Entry 8QVP (electron microscopy, 3.75 A resolution); this record covers chains H and J of the 10 polymer chains in the assembly.

== Chain H (and J) ==
Name: Islet amyloid polypeptide
Notes: chain J of this document is another copy of the same molecule, construct and numbering; everything in this record applies to it too
UniProt: P10997 (IAPP_HUMAN); residues 1-37 here correspond to UniProt positions 34-70 (UniProt number = residue number + 33)
Chain sequence (38 residues; row label = number of the first residue in the row):
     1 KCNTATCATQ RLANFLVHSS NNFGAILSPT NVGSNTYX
Disordered / not traced: 1-7
Differences from the reference sequence: engineered mutation Pro29 (Ser62 in P10997); expression tag (38)
Modified / non-standard residues: NH2 (amino group) at position 38

== Interface between chain H and chain J ==
Contacting residue pairs - 68 pairs, chain H then chain J:
  Ala8(H) - Ala8(J)
  Thr9(H) - Ala8(J)  hydrogen bond (backbone-backbone)
  Thr9(H) - Thr9(J)
  Thr9(H) - Gln10(J)  hydrogen bond (backbone-backbone)
  Gln10(H) - Gln10(J)  hydrogen bond
  Arg11(H) - Gln10(J)  hydrogen bond (backbone-backbone)
  Arg11(H) - Arg11(J)
  Arg11(H) - Leu12(J)  hydrogen bond (backbone-backbone)
  Leu12(H) - Leu12(J)
  Leu12(H) - Phe15(J)  hydrophobic
  Ala13(H) - Leu12(J)  hydrogen bond (backbone-backbone)
  Ala13(H) - Ala13(J)
  Ala13(H) - Asn14(J)
  Ala13(H) - Phe15(J)
  Asn14(H) - Asn14(J)  hydrogen bond (backbone-side chain)
  Asn14(H) - Phe15(J)  hydrogen bond (backbone-backbone)
  Phe15(H) - Asn14(J)
  Phe15(H) - Phe15(J)
  Leu16(H) - Phe15(J)  hydrogen bond (backbone-backbone)
  Leu16(H) - Leu16(J)
  Leu16(H) - Val17(J)  hydrogen bond (backbone-backbone)
  Val17(H) - Val17(J)
  His18(H) - Val17(J)  hydrogen bond (backbone-backbone)
  His18(H) - His18(J)
  His18(H) - Ser19(J)
  Ser19(H) - His18(J)
  Ser19(H) - Ser19(J)
  Ser20(H) - His18(J)
  Ser20(H) - Ser19(J)  hydrogen bond (side chain-backbone)
  Ser20(H) - Ser20(J)
  Ser20(H) - Asn21(J)
  Asn21(H) - Ser20(J)
  Asn21(H) - Asn21(J)  hydrogen bond (side chain-backbone)
  Asn22(H) - Asn21(J)  hydrogen bond (backbone-backbone)
  Asn22(H) - Asn22(J)
  Asn22(H) - Phe23(J)
  Phe23(H) - Phe23(J)
  Gly24(H) - Phe23(J)  hydrogen bond (backbone-backbone)
  Gly24(H) - Gly24(J)
  Gly24(H) - Ala25(J)
  Ala25(H) - Ala25(J)  hydrogen bond (backbone-backbone)
  Ala25(H) - Ile26(J)  hydrogen bond (backbone-backbone)
  Ile26(H) - Ile26(J)
  Leu27(H) - Phe23(J)
  Leu27(H) - Ile26(J)  hydrogen bond (backbone-backbone)
  Leu27(H) - Leu27(J)  hydrophobic
  Leu27(H) - Ser28(J)  hydrogen bond (backbone-backbone)
  Leu27(H) - Pro29(J)
  Ser28(H) - Ser28(J)
  Pro29(H) - Pro29(J)
  Pro29(H) - Thr30(J)  hydrogen bond (backbone-backbone)
  Thr30(H) - Thr30(J)
  Asn31(H) - His18(J)
  Asn31(H) - Thr30(J)  hydrogen bond (backbone-backbone)
  Asn31(H) - Asn31(J)  hydrogen bond
  Asn31(H) - Val32(J)  hydrogen bond (backbone-backbone)
  Val32(H) - Val32(J)
  Gly33(H) - Val32(J)  hydrogen bond (backbone-backbone)
  Gly33(H) - Gly33(J)
  Gly33(H) - Ser34(J)  hydrogen bond (backbone-backbone)
  Asn35(H) - Asn14(J)
  Asn35(H) - Leu16(J)
  Asn35(H) - Asn35(J)
  Asn35(H) - Thr36(J)  hydrogen bond (backbone-backbone)
  Thr36(H) - Thr36(J)
  Tyr37(H) - Ala13(J)  hydrophobic
  Tyr37(H) - Thr36(J)  hydrogen bond (backbone-backbone)
  Tyr37(H) - Tyr37(J)
Other interface residues (no listed pair), chain H (30 interface residues in all): Ser34
The authors on this interface:
  - specific contacts: Asn22(H)-Asn22(J)

== Overview ==
Chain H and chain J each contribute 30 residues to their interface, with 27 hydrogen bonds. Polar contacts
include Gln10(H)-Gln10(J), Asn14(H)-Asn14(J) and Ser20(H)-Ser19(J). The paper describes a contact between
Asn22(H) and Asn22(J).
Chain H and chain J are both Islet amyloid polypeptide; the structure, Cryo-EM structure of human islet
amyloid polypeptide (hIAPP) mutant S29P, polymorph 1, was determined by electron microscopy, deposited
together with 8RM8, 8RM9, 8QJ1 and 8QVQ.
